1EV8 - chain A; structure by X-ray diffraction, 2.60 A resolution.

== Chain A ==
Protein: Thymidylate synthase
Organism: Escherichia coli
Notes: EC 2.1.1.45
UniProtKB: P0A884 (TYSY_ECOLI); numbering as in UniProt (aligned over 1-264)
Sequence (264 residues; each row starts with the number of its first residue):
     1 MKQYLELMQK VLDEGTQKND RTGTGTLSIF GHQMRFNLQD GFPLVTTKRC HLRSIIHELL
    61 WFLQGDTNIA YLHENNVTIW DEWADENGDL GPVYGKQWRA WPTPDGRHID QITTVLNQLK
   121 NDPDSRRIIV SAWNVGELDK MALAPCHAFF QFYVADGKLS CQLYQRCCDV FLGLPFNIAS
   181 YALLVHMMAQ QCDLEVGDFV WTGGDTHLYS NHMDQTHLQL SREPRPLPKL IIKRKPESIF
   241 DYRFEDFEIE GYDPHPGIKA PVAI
Modified / non-standard residues: Met1 (n-carboxymethionine; CXM); Cys50, Cys146, Cys168, Cys192 (s,s-(2-hydroxyethyl)thiocysteine; CME)
Sequence notes: modified residue (1, 50, 146, 168, 192); engineered mutation Cys167 (Ser in P0A884)
UniProt features mapped onto this chain:
  - active site: Cys146 (Nucleophile)
  - binding site (dUMP): Arg21, Arg126, Arg127, Arg166, Cys168, Asp169, Asn177, His207 to Tyr209
  - binding site ((6R)-5,10-methylene-5,6,7,8-tetrahydrofolate): His51, Asp169, Ala263
  - mutagenesis: Cys50 (C50Y: Shows 0.2% of wild-type catalytic activity, but substrate affinity is not affected), Arg126 (R126E: Shows 2000-fold decrease in catalytic activity and 600-fold decrease in affinity for dUMP), Asn177 (N177A: Shows 200-fold decrease in catalytic activity, 20-fold decrease in affinity for dUMP, and 10-fold decrease in affinity for mTHF)

== Summary ==
UniProt lists active-site residue Cys146, 10 dUMP-binding residues, 3
(6R)-5,10-methylene-5,6,7,8-tetrahydrofolate-binding residues and 3 mutagenesis sites.
Chain A is Thymidylate synthase (Escherichia coli); the structure, Crystal structure analysis of CYS167 mutant
of escherichia coli, was determined by X-ray diffraction, deposited together with 1EV5, 1EVF and 1EVG.
